4Y7W - chains I and Y of the 34 polymer chains in the assembly; structure by X-ray diffraction, 2.50 A resolution.

[Chain I]
Molecule: Proteasome subunit beta type-3
Organism: Saccharomyces cerevisiae
Notes: EC 3.4.25.1
Reference sequence: P25451 (PSB3_YEAST); residues 0-204 here correspond to UniProt positions 1-205 (UniProt number = residue number + 1)
Sequence (205 residues; row label = number of the first residue in the row; numbering starts at 0):
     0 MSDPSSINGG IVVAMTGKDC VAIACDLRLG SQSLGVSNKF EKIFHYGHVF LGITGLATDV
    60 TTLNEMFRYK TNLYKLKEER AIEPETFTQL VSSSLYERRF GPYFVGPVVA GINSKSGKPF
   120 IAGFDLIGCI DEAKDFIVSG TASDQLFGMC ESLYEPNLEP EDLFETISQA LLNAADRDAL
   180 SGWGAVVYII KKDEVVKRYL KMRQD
Not modelled in the structure: 0
Bound ions: Mg2+ site 1: Ala-174, Asp-177, Ser-180; Mg2+ site 2: Asp-204 (shared with Ala-165(Y), Asp-168(Y), Ser-171(Y) of chain Y)
Swiss-Prot annotation at these positions:
  - modified residue: Ser-30 (Phosphoserine)
  - cross-link: Lys-69 (Glycyl lysine isopeptide (Lys-Gly) (interchain with G-Cter in ubiquitin))

[Chain Y]
Molecule: Proteasome subunit beta type-5
Organism: Saccharomyces cerevisiae
Notes: EC 3.4.25.1
Reference sequence: P30656 (PSB5_YEAST); residues 1-212 here correspond to UniProt positions 76-287 (UniProt number = residue number + 75)
Sequence (212 residues; numbered 1 to 212; the number before each row is that of its first residue):
     1 TTTLAFRFQG GIIVAVDSRA TAGNWVASQT VKKVIEINPF LLGTMAGGAA DCQFWETWLG
    61 SQCRLHELRE KERISVAAAS KILSNLVYQY KGAGLSMGTM ICGYTRKEGP TIYYVDSDGT
   121 RLKGDIFCVG SGQTFAYGVL DSNYKWDLSV EDALYLGKRS ILAAAHRDAY SGGSVNLYHV
   181 TEDGWIYHGN HDVGELFWKV KEEEGSFNNV IG
Bound ions: Mg2+: Ala-165, Asp-168, Ser-171 (shared with Asp-204(I) of chain I)

[How chain I and chain Y interact]
Pairs across the interface (45):
  Leu-26(I) / Ile-211(Y)  hydrophobic
  Arg-27(I) / Ala-169(Y)
  Ser-32(I) / Arg-167(Y)
  Ser-32(I) / Asp-168(Y)
  Ser-32(I) / Ala-169(Y)  hydrogen bond (backbone-backbone)
  Ser-32(I) / Tyr-170(Y)
  Leu-33(I) / Phe-135(Y)  hydrophobic
  Gly-34(I) / Arg-167(Y)  hydrogen bond (backbone-side chain)
  Val-35(I) / Arg-167(Y)  hydrogen bond (backbone-side chain)
  Asn-37(I) / Asn-209(Y)  hydrogen bond (side chain-backbone)
  Asn-37(I) / Val-210(Y)
  Lys-38(I) / Asn-209(Y)  hydrogen bond (side chain-backbone)
  Lys-38(I) / Ile-211(Y)
  Gln-144(I) / Trp-25(Y)
  Arg-176(I) / Trp-25(Y)
  Arg-176(I) / Val-26(Y)  hydrogen bond (side chain-backbone)
  Arg-176(I) / Ala-27(Y)  hydrogen bond (side chain-backbone)
  Asp-177(I) / Asn-24(Y)
  Asp-177(I) / Val-26(Y)
  Ala-178(I) / Asn-24(Y)  hydrogen bond (backbone-backbone)
  Ala-178(I) / Val-26(Y)
  Ala-178(I) / Ala-169(Y)
  Ala-178(I) / Tyr-170(Y)  hydrophobic
  Leu-179(I) / Asn-24(Y)
  Trp-182(I) / His-166(Y)  hydrogen bond (side chain-backbone)
  Trp-182(I) / Arg-167(Y)
  Tyr-198(I) / Ile-211(Y)  hydrophobic
  Lys-200(I) / Trp-198(Y)
  Met-201(I) / Trp-198(Y)
  Arg-202(I) / Gln-29(Y)
  Arg-202(I) / Gly-173(Y)  hydrogen bond (side chain-backbone)
  Arg-202(I) / Asp-192(Y)  salt bridge
  Arg-202(I) / Val-193(Y)
  Arg-202(I) / Gly-194(Y)
  Gln-203(I) / His-166(Y)  hydrogen bond (backbone-side chain)
  Gln-203(I) / Phe-197(Y)
  Gln-203(I) / Trp-198(Y)
  Gln-203(I) / Val-210(Y)
  Asp-204(I) / Arg-19(Y)  salt bridge
  Asp-204(I) / Gln-29(Y)
  Asp-204(I) / Ala-165(Y)
  Asp-204(I) / Ser-171(Y)
  Asp-204(I) / Gly-172(Y)
  Asp-204(I) / Gly-173(Y)  hydrogen bond (side chain-backbone)
  Asp-204(I) / Val-193(Y)
Also at the interface, not in a pair above, chain I (23 interface residues in all): Ser-5, Gln-31, Asp-175
Also at the interface, not in a pair above, chain Y (26 interface residues in all): Ser-28, Asn-208

[Summary]
The interface between chain I and chain Y involves 23 residues on one side and 26 on the other, with 12
hydrogen bonds and 2 salt bridges. Polar pairs include Arg-202(I)/Asp-192(Y), Asp-204(I)/Arg-19(Y) and
Gly-34(I)/Arg-167(Y). Ala-174(I), Asp-177(I) and Ser-180(I) coordinate Mg2+ site 1.
Here chain I is Proteasome subunit beta type-3 and chain Y is Proteasome subunit beta type-5, both from
Saccharomyces cerevisiae. Entry 4Y7W (Yeast 20S proteasome in complex with Ac-LAE-ep) was determined by X-ray
diffraction (same publication as 4Y69, 4Y6A, 4Y6V, 4Y6Z, 4Y70, 4Y74 and 34 further entries).
